3IBC - chains B and D of the 6 polymer chains in the assembly; structure by X-ray diffraction, 2.75 A resolution.

Chain B:
Name: Caspase-7
From: Homo sapiens
Notes: EC 3.4.22.60; fragment: P10 subunit
UniProtKB: P55210 (CASP7_HUMAN); residue numbers follow UniProt; this construct covers 207-303
Amino-acid sequence (97 residues; each row starts with the number of its first residue):
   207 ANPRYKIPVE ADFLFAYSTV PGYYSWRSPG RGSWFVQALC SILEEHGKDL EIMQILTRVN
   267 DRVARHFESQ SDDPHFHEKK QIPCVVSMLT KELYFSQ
Not modelled in the structure: 207-211
Curated features (UniProtKB/Swiss-Prot):
  - region: Val226 to Gly238 (Loop L3), Glu274 to Ile288 (Loop L4)
  - site: Tyr223 (Involved in allosteric regulation)
  - modified residue: Arg233 (Microbial infection: ADP-riboxanated arginine), Ser239 (Phosphoserine)

Chain D:
Name: Caspase-7
From: Homo sapiens
Notes: EC 3.4.22.60; fragment: P10 subunit
UniProtKB: P55210 (CASP7_HUMAN); residues 507-603 here correspond to UniProt positions 207-303 (UniProt number = residue number - 300)
Amino-acid sequence (97 residues; row label = number of the first residue in the row):
   507 ANPRYKIPVE ADFLFAYSTV PGYYSWRSPG RGSWFVQALC SILEEHGKDL EIMQILTRVN
   567 DRVARHFESQ SDDPHFHEKK QIPCVVSMLT KELYFSQ
Not modelled in the structure: 507-510
Curated features (UniProtKB/Swiss-Prot):
  - region: Val526 to Gly538 (Loop L3), Glu574 to Ile588 (Loop L4)
  - site: Tyr523 (Involved in allosteric regulation)
  - modified residue: Arg533 (Microbial infection: ADP-riboxanated arginine), Ser539 (Phosphoserine)

Interface between chain B and chain D:
Pairs across the interface - 59 pairs, chain B then chain D:
  Lys212(B) - Glu574(D)
  Lys212(B) - Glu584(D)  hydrogen bond (side chain-backbone)
  Lys212(B) - Lys586(D)  hydrogen bond (backbone-side chain)
  Ile213(B) - Arg571(D)
  Pro214(B) - Ala570(D)
  Pro214(B) - Lys586(D)
  Pro214(B) - Gln587(D)
  Pro214(B) - Ile588(D)  hydrophobic
  Glu216(B) - Tyr529(D)  hydrogen bond
  Glu216(B) - Ile588(D)
  Ala217(B) - Ile588(D)  hydrophobic
  Val226(B) - Met594(D)  hydrophobic
  Tyr229(B) - Glu516(D)  hydrogen bond
  Met259(B) - Met559(D)  hydrophobic
  Gln260(B) - Glu598(D)  hydrogen bond
  Thr263(B) - Leu595(D)
  Thr263(B) - Thr596(D)
  Thr263(B) - Lys597(D)
  Asn266(B) - Ser593(D)
  Asn266(B) - Met594(D)
  Asn266(B) - Leu595(D)  hydrogen bond (side chain-backbone)
  Asp267(B) - Thr596(D)
  Asp267(B) - Lys597(D)  salt bridge
  Ala270(B) - Pro514(D)
  Arg271(B) - Ile513(D)
  Arg271(B) - Lys597(D)
  Glu274(B) - Tyr511(D)
  Glu274(B) - Lys512(D)
  Glu284(B) - Tyr511(D)
  Glu284(B) - Lys512(D)  hydrogen bond (backbone-side chain)
  Lys286(B) - Lys512(D)
  Lys286(B) - Pro514(D)
  Gln287(B) - Pro514(D)
  Ile288(B) - Pro514(D)  hydrophobic
  Ile288(B) - Glu516(D)
  Ile288(B) - Ala517(D)  hydrophobic
  Ile288(B) - Met594(D)
  Ile288(B) - Thr596(D)
  Pro289(B) - Met594(D)
  Cys290(B) - Val592(D)  hydrophobic
  Val291(B) - Val591(D)
  Val291(B) - Val592(D)
  Val291(B) - Ser593(D)  hydrogen bond (backbone-backbone)
  Val292(B) - Cys590(D)  hydrophobic
  Val292(B) - Val591(D)
  Ser293(B) - Asn566(D)
  Ser293(B) - Cys590(D)
  Ser293(B) - Val591(D)  hydrogen bond (backbone-backbone)
  Met294(B) - Val526(D)  hydrophobic
  Met294(B) - Asn566(D)
  Met294(B) - Pro589(D)
  Leu295(B) - Thr563(D)
  Leu295(B) - Asn566(D)  hydrogen bond (backbone-side chain)
  Thr296(B) - Thr563(D)
  Thr296(B) - Asp567(D)
  Lys297(B) - Thr563(D)
  Lys297(B) - Asp567(D)  salt bridge
  Lys297(B) - Arg571(D)
  Glu298(B) - Gln560(D)
Other interface residues (no listed pair), chain D (31 interface residues in all): Val515

Overview:
The interface between chain B and chain D involves 29 residues on one side and 31 on the other, with 10
hydrogen bonds and 2 salt bridges. Polar contacts include Asp267(B)-Lys597(D), Lys297(B)-Asp567(D) and
Lys212(B)-Glu584(D).
Chain B and chain D are both Caspase-7 (Homo sapiens); the structure, Crystal Structure of Caspase-7 incomplex
with Acetyl-YVAD-CHO, was determined by X-ray diffraction (same publication as 3IBF).
